5OU9 - chains B and C of the 5 polymer chains in the assembly; structure by X-ray diffraction, 2.50 A resolution.

[Chain B]
Name: Platelet glycoprotein VI
Organism: Homo sapiens
Notes: engineered mutation(s): -102-105 -131-136
UniProt: Q9HCN6 (GPVI_HUMAN); aligned to UniProt positions 21-196 over residues 1-176 (the alignment contains insertions or deletions, so no single offset holds)
Chain sequence (181 residues; numbered -1 to 179; the number before each row is that of its first residue; numbers below 1 keep their minus sign (Gly-1 is residue -1)):
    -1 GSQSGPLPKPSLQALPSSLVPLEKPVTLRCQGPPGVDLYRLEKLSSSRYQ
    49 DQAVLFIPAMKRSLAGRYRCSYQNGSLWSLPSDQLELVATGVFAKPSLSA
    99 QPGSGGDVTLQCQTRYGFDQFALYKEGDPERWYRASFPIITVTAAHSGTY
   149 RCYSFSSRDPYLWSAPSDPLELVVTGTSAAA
Disordered / not traced: -1 to 4, 174-179
Construct notes: expression tag (-1 to 0, 177-179)
Disulfide bonds: Cys28-Cys68, Cys110-Cys150
Glycans and other covalent adducts: N-acetylglucosamine (NAG) linked to Asn72

[Chain C]
Name: (GPO)3
Chain sequence (21 residues; numbered 1 to 21; the number before each row is that of its first residue):
     1 GPPGPPGPPGPPGPPGPPGPP
Modified positions: Pro9 (4-hydroxyproline; HYP); Pro12 (4-hydroxyproline; HYP); Pro15 (4-hydroxyproline; HYP)

[Interface between chain B and chain C]
Contacting residue pairs (10; chain B residue first):
  Arg38(B) - Pro17(C)
  Leu42(B) - Pro20(C)  hydrophobic
  Arg67(B) - Pro18(C)  hydrogen bond (side chain-backbone)
  Arg67(B) - Gly19(C)
  Arg67(B) - Pro20(C)
  Ser69(B) - Pro17(C)
  Gln71(B) - Pro14(C)
  Trp76(B) - Pro15(C)  hydrogen bond (side chain-backbone)
  Trp76(B) - Gly16(C)  hydrogen bond (side chain-backbone)
  Trp76(B) - Pro17(C)
Other interface residues (no listed pair), chain B (8 interface residues in all): Glu40, Ser74

[Summary]
8 residues of chain B face 7 of chain C across their interface; the contacts include 3 hydrogen bonds. Polar
pairs include Arg67(B)-Pro18(C), Trp76(B)-Pro15(C) and Trp76(B)-Gly16(C). Covalently linked
N-acetylglucosamine: at Asn72(B).
Chain B is Platelet glycoprotein VI (Homo sapiens) and chain C is (GPO)3; the structure, Crystal structure of
Glycoprotein VI in complex with collagen-peptide (GPO)3, was determined by X-ray diffraction.
